1AL0 - chains 2 and 3 of the 7 polymer chains in the assembly; structure by X-ray diffraction, 3.50 A resolution.

# Chain 2 (and 3)
Protein: Scaffolding protein gpd
From: Enterobacteria phage phiX174
Notes: chain 3 of this document is another copy of the same molecule, construct and numbering; everything in this record applies to it too
UniProt: P69486 (VGD_BPPHX); residues 2-152 here correspond to UniProt positions 1-151 (UniProt number = residue number - 1)
Amino-acid sequence (152 residues; numbered 1 to 152; the number before each row is that of its first residue):
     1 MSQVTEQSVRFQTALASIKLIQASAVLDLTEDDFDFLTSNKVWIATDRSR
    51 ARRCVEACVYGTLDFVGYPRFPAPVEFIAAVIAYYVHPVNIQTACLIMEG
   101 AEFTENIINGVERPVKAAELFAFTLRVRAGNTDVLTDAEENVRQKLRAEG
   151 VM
Unresolved in the structure: 1-5, 139-152 (chain 3: 1-4, 145-152)

# How chain 2 and chain 3 interact
Residue-residue contacts (27):
  Val9(2) - Pro88(3)
  Arg10(2) - Phe121(3)
  Arg10(2) - Leu125(3)
  Gln12(2) - His87(3)
  Gln12(2) - Pro88(3)
  Gln12(2) - Val89(3)
  Thr13(2) - Val89(3)  hydrogen bond (backbone-backbone)
  Thr13(2) - Gln92(3)  hydrogen bond
  Ala16(2) - Val42(3)  hydrophobic
  Phe65(2) - Ile44(3)
  Phe65(2) - Ala45(3)  hydrogen bond (backbone-backbone)
  Val66(2) - Trp43(3)
  Val66(2) - Ile44(3)
  Val66(2) - Ala45(3)  hydrogen bond (backbone-backbone)
  Val66(2) - Thr93(3)
  Gly67(2) - Arg48(3)  hydrogen bond (backbone-side chain)
  Tyr68(2) - Gln92(3)
  Tyr68(2) - Thr93(3)  hydrogen bond (side chain-backbone)
  Tyr68(2) - Leu96(3)  hydrophobic
  Pro72(2) - Lys116(3)
  Pro74(2) - Gln92(3)
  Glu76(2) - Gln92(3)  hydrogen bond
  Glu76(2) - Phe121(3)
  Phe77(2) - Gln92(3)
  Ile107(2) - Glu119(3)
  Gly110(2) - Arg113(3)
  Gly110(2) - Glu119(3)  hydrogen bond (backbone-side chain)
Other interface residues (no listed pair), chain 2 (18 interface residues in all): Leu20, Pro69, Asn109
Other interface residues (no listed pair), chain 3 (19 interface residues in all): Asn90, Ile91, Arg128

# Summary
Chain 2 and chain 3 form an interface of 18 and 19 residues respectively; the contacts include 8 hydrogen
bonds. Polar pairs include Thr13(2)-Gln92(3), Gly67(2)-Arg48(3) and Tyr68(2)-Thr93(3).
Both chains are Scaffolding protein gpd (Enterobacteria phage phiX174). Entry 1AL0 (Procapsid of bacteriophage
PHIX174) was determined by X-ray diffraction.
